Entry 6JIS (X-ray diffraction, 1.82 A resolution); this record covers chain A.

Chain A:
Molecule: Diaminopimelate epimerase
Source organism: Staphylococcus aureus
UniProt: A0A389TBD7 (A0A389TBD7_STAAU); residue numbers follow UniProt; this construct covers 1-273
Amino-acid sequence (287 residues; row label = number of the first residue in the row; numbers below 1 keep their minus sign (Met-13 is residue -13)):
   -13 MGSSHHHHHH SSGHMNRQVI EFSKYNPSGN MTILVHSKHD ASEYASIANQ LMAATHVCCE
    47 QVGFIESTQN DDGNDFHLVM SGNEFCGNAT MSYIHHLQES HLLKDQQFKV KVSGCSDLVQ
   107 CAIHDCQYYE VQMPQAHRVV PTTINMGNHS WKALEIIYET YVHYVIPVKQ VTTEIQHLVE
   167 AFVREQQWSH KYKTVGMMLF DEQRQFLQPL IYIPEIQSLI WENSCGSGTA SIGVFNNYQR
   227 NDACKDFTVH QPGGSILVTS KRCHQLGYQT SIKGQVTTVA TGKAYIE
Not modelled in the structure: -13 to 3, 53-58, 273
Sequence notes: initiating methionine (-13); expression tag (-12 to 0)
Ion coordination: Cs+ site 1 near Asp26 (its only coordinating residue here); Cs+ site 2: Met38, Cys45; Cs+ site 3 near Glu70 (its only coordinating residue here); Cs+ site 4: Arg170, Gln172, Tyr198; Cs+ site 5: Gln172, Gln173; Cs+ site 6: Lys231, Asp232; Cs+ site 7: Asp232, Thr234

Overview:
The Cs+ site 2 is built by Met38 and Cys45. The Cs+ site 4 is built by Arg170, Gln172 and Tyr198.
Chain A is Diaminopimelate epimerase (Staphylococcus aureus); the structure, Crystal structure of the
histidine racemase CntK in cobalt and nickel transporter system of staphylococcus aureus, was determined by
X-ray diffraction.
